6PWE - chains G and I of the 10 polymer chains in the assembly; structure by electron microscopy, 3.95 A resolution.

[Chain G]
Name: Histone H2A
From: Drosophila melanogaster
UniProtKB: P84051 (H2A_DROME); residues 0-123 here correspond to UniProt positions 1-124 (UniProt number = residue number + 1)
Sequence (124 residues; each row starts with the number of its first residue; numbering starts at 0):
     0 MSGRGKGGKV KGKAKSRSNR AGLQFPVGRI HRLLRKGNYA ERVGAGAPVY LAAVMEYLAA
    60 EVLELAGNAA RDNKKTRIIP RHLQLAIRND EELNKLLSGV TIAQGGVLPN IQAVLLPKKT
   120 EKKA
Unresolved in the structure: 0-13, 117-123
Swiss-Prot annotation at these positions:
  - modified residue: Ser1 (N-acetylserine), Lys35 (N6-succinyllysine), Gln103 (N5-methylglutamine), Thr119 (Phosphothreonine)
  - cross-link: Lys118 (Glycyl lysine isopeptide (Lys-Gly) (interchain with G-Cter in ubiquitin))

[Chain I]
Molecule: 147-nt DNA strand
From: synthetic construct
Sequence (147 nucleotides; each row starts with the number of its first residue; numbers below 1 keep their minus sign (DA-73 is residue -73)):
   -73 ATCGGATGTA TATATCTGAC ACGTGCCTGG AGACTAGGGA GTAATCCCCT TGGCGGTTAA
   -13 AACGCGGGGG ACAGCGCGTA CGTGCGTTTA AGCGGTGCTA GAGCTGTCTA CGACCAATTG
    47 AGCGGCCTCG GCACCGGGAT TCTCGAT

[Interface between chain G and chain I]
Pairs across the interface (16):
  Arg28(G) - DG48(I)  hydrogen bond to the phosphate
  Arg28(G) - DC49(I)  salt bridge to the phosphate
  Arg34(G) - DA39(I)  salt bridge to the phosphate
  Glu40(G) - DA39(I)  phosphate contact
  Arg41(G) - DG38(I)  hydrogen bond to the sugar
  Arg41(G) - DA39(I)  phosphate contact
  Val42(G) - DG38(I)  sugar contact
  Val42(G) - DA39(I)  hydrogen bond to the phosphate
  Gly43(G) - DG38(I)  phosphate contact
  Ala44(G) - DG38(I)  hydrogen bond to the phosphate
  Lys74(G) - DC58(I)  phosphate contact
  Lys74(G) - DA59(I)  salt bridge to the phosphate
  Thr75(G) - DG57(I)  phosphate contact
  Thr75(G) - DC58(I)  hydrogen bond to the phosphate
  Arg76(G) - DG57(I)  sugar contact
  Arg76(G) - DC58(I)  hydrogen bond to the phosphate
Interface residues without a listed pair, chain G (12 interface residues in all): Pro25, His30
Interface residues without a listed pair, chain I (8 interface residues in all): DC37

[Summary]
The interface between chain G and chain I involves 12 residues on one side and 8 on the other, with 6 hydrogen
bonds and 3 salt bridges. Polar pairs include Arg41(G)-DG38(I), Arg28(G)-DG48(I) and Val42(G)-DA39(I).
Chain G is Histone H2A (Drosophila melanogaster) and chain I is a 147-nt DNA strand (synthetic construct); the
structure, Cryo-EM structure of nucleosome core particle, was determined by electron microscopy, deposited
together with 6PWF.
